PDB entry 3VHB | X-ray diffraction, 2.10 A resolution | chains A and B

[Chain A (and B)]
Molecule: Protein (hemoglobin)
Source organism: Vitreoscilla stercoraria
Notes: chain B of this document is another copy of the same molecule, construct and numbering; everything in this record applies to it too
Reference sequence: P04252 (BAHG_VITST); residue numbers follow UniProt; this construct covers 1-146
Chain sequence (146 residues; numbered 1 to 146; the number before each row is that of its first residue):
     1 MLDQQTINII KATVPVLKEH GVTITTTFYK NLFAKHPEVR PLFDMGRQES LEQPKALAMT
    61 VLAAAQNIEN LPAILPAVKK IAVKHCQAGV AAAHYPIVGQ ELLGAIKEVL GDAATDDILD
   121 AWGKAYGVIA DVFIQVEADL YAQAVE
Not modelled in the structure: 1, 44-52, 146
Curated features (UniProtKB/Swiss-Prot):
  - binding site (heme b): Gln-53, His-85
Bound ions: heme Fe: His-85 (together with imidazole)
Small-molecule neighbours: heme (HEM): Val-39, Leu-42, Phe-43, Pro-54, Ala-56, Leu-57, Thr-60, Val-61, Ile-81, Lys-84, His-85, Ala-88, Val-90, His-94, Tyr-95, Val-98, Tyr-126, Ile-129, Ala-130, Phe-133

[Chain A / chain B interface]
Pairs across the interface - 11 pairs, chain A then chain B:
  Asn-70(A) / Asp-131(B)
  Asn-70(A) / Gln-135(B)  hydrogen bond
  Pro-72(A) / Gln-135(B)
  Ala-73(A) / Gln-135(B)
  Leu-75(A) / Leu-75(B)  hydrophobic
  Pro-76(A) / Asp-139(B)
  Lys-79(A) / Lys-79(B)
  Gln-135(A) / Asn-70(B)
  Gln-135(A) / Pro-72(B)
  Gln-135(A) / Ala-73(B)
  Asp-139(A) / Pro-76(B)
Other interface residues (no listed pair), chain A (12 interface residues in all): Leu-2, Asp-131, Val-132, Val-136
Other interface residues (no listed pair), chain B (11 interface residues in all): Leu-2, Val-132

[Summary]
12 residues of chain A face 11 of chain B across their interface, with 1 hydrogen bond. Its one
hydrogen-bonded contact is Asn-70(A)/Gln-135(B). Chain A binds heme. From UniProt: heme b-binding residues
Gln-53(A) and His-85(A) on chain A.
Chain A and chain B are both Protein (hemoglobin) (Vitreoscilla stercoraria); the structure, Imidazole adduct
of the bacterial hemoglobin from vitreoscilla sp, was determined by X-ray diffraction together with 4VHB from
the same study.
